1X9R - chain A; structure by X-ray diffraction, 1.90 A resolution.

[Chain A]
Molecule: Umecyanin
From: Armoracia rusticana
UniProtKB: P42849 (UMEC_ARMRU); residues 1-115 here = UniProt positions 1-115
Sequence (116 residues; numbered 0 to 115; the number before each row is that of its first residue; numbering starts at 0):
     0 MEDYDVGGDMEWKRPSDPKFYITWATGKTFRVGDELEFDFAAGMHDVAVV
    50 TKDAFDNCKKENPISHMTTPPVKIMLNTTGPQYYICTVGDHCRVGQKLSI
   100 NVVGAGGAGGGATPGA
Unresolved in the structure: 105-115
Construct notes: initiating methionine (0)
Cystine bridges: C57-C91
Metal / ion sites: Cu ion: H44, C85, H90, Q95
Reported in the primary citation:
  - Cu ion coordination: H44, C85, H90, Q95
  - contacts within the chain: W11-Q95, W11-D45 (hydrogen bond), R13-D89 (salt bridge), D45-T86 (hydrogen bond), D45-V87, D45-C85 (hydrogen bond), C85-Q95 (backbone contact), C85-V87, D89-V93 (backbone contact), D89-R92 (hydrogen bond), H90-V93 (backbone contact)
  - post-translational modification sites: N76 (citing earlier work)

[In short]
H44, C85, H90 and Q95 coordinate a Cu ion ion. From the paper: Cu ion coordination by H44, C85 and H90 among
others; a modification site at N76.
Chain A is Umecyanin (Armoracia rusticana); the structure, Umecyanin from Horse Raddish- Crystal Structure of
the oxidised form, was determined by X-ray diffraction together with 1X9U from the same study.
